8U11 - chains b and c of the 58 polymer chains in the assembly; structure by electron microscopy, 3.10 A resolution.

[Chain b (and c)]
Molecule: Portal protein
Source organism: Salmonella phage P22
Notes: chain c of this document is another copy of the same molecule, construct and numbering; everything in this record applies to it too
Reference sequence: P26744 (PORTL_BPP22); numbering as in UniProt (aligned over 1-725)
Amino-acid sequence (725 residues; row label = number of the first residue in the row):
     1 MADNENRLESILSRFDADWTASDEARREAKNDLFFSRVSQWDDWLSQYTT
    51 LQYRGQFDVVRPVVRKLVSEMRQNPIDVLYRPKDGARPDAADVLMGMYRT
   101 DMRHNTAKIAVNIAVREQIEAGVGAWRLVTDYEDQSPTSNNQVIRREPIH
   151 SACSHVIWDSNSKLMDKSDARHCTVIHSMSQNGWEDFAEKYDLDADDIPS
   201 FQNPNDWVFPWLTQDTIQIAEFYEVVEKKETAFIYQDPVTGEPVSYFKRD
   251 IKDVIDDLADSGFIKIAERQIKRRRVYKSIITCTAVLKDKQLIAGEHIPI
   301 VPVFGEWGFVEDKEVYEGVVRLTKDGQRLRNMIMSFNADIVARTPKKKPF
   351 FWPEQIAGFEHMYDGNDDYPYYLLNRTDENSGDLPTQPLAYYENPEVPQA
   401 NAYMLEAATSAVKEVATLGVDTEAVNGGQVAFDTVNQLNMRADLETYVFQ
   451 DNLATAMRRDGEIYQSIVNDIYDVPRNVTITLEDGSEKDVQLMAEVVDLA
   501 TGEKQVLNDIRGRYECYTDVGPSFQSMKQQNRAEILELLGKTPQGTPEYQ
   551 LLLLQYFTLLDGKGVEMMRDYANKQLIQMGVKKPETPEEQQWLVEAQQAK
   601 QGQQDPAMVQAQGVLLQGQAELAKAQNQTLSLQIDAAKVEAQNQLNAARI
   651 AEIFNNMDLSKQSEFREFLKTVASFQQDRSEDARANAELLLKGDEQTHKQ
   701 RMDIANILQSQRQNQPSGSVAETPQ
Disordered / not traced: 1-4, 421-444, 481-491, 584-725
Curated features (UniProtKB/Swiss-Prot):
  - mutagenesis: Val-64 (V64A/T/M: Overpackaging), Val-303 (V303A/T/M/Y: Overpackaging)

[How chain b and chain c interact]
Contacting residue pairs (178):
  Arg-37(b) with Phe-309(c); Val-310(c)
  Val-38(b) with Val-310(c), hydrophobic
  Tyr-53(b) with Leu-329(c)
  Gly-55(b) with Asp-325(c)
  Gln-56(b) with Asp-325(c), hydrogen bond (backbone-side chain)
  Phe-57(b) with Gly-326(c); Leu-329(c), hydrophobic; Ala-411(c), hydrophobic
  Asp-58(b) with Leu-322(c); Val-415(c)
  Val-59(b) with Glu-414(c)
  Arg-61(b) with Glu-306(c), salt bridge; Glu-317(c), salt bridge; Leu-322(c)
  Pro-62(b) with Glu-414(c); Thr-417(c)
  Arg-65(b) with Glu-306(c), salt bridge; Glu-317(c), salt bridge; Leu-322(c); Val-415(c); Thr-417(c)
  Ser-69(b) with Tyr-447(c); Val-448(c)
  Arg-72(b) with Val-448(c); Asp-451(c), salt bridge; Asn-452(c), hydrogen bond
  Gln-73(b) with Tyr-447(c)
  Arg-103(b) with Lys-83(c); Tyr-517(c)
  Asn-105(b) with Asp-166(c), hydrogen bond; Thr-455(c), hydrogen bond (side chain-backbone); Arg-458(c), hydrogen bond; Arg-459(c)
  Thr-106(b) with Leu-164(c)
  Lys-108(b) with Arg-458(c)
  Ile-109(b) with Leu-164(c), hydrophobic; Met-165(c); Asp-166(c)
  Ile-113(b) with Trp-307(c), hydrophobic
  Arg-116(b) with Trp-307(c), hydrogen bond (side chain-backbone)
  Tyr-132(b) with Lys-272(c)
  Asp-134(b) with Lys-272(c), hydrogen bond (side chain-backbone)
  Gln-135(b) with Tyr-246(c), hydrogen bond; Arg-273(c); Glu-296(c), hydrogen bond; Arg-511(c); Arg-513(c); Tyr-514(c)
  Ser-136(b) with Tyr-514(c)
  Pro-148(b) with Lys-163(c); Leu-164(c), hydrophobic
  His-150(b) with Lys-163(c), hydrogen bond (side chain-backbone); Trp-307(c); Phe-309(c)
  Ser-151(b) with Val-310(c), hydrogen bond (side chain-backbone)
  His-155(b) with Asp-312(c), salt bridge
  Ser-178(b) with Asp-312(c)
  Met-179(b) with Asn-161(c)
  Asn-182(b) with Arg-14(c); His-172(c)
  Gly-183(b) with Asn-161(c)
  Asp-186(b) with Arg-171(c), salt bridge
  Asn-205(b) with Glu-311(c); Asp-312(c), hydrogen bond
  Asp-206(b) with Glu-311(c)
  Pro-210(b) with Glu-24(c)
  Trp-211(b) with Glu-24(c); Glu-311(c); Lys-313(c)
  Leu-212(b) with Thr-20(c); Glu-24(c), hydrogen bond (backbone-side chain); Lys-313(c), hydrogen bond (backbone-side chain)
  Thr-213(b) with Lys-313(c), hydrogen bond (backbone-side chain)
  Gln-214(b) with Glu-311(c)
  Asp-215(b) with Asp-312(c)
  Arg-330(b) with Ala-411(c); Glu-414(c), salt bridge
  Met-334(b) with Met-404(c)
  Asn-337(b) with Tyr-403(c); Met-404(c)
  Ala-338(b) with Leu-329(c), hydrophobic
  Val-341(b) with Met-332(c), hydrophobic; Ile-333(c), hydrophobic; Ala-400(c); Asn-401(c); Met-404(c), hydrophobic
  Lys-347(b) with Glu-393(c); Asn-394(c)
  Pro-349(b) with Tyr-392(c)
  Phe-359(b) with Pro-353(c), hydrophobic
  Tyr-363(b) with Pro-345(c); Phe-350(c), hydrophobic
  Gly-365(b) with Pro-345(c)
  Asp-367(b) with Lys-346(c); Lys-348(c), salt bridge
  Tyr-369(b) with Lys-348(c), hydrogen bond (backbone-side chain)
  Pro-370(b) with Lys-348(c); Pro-349(c); Tyr-363(c); Asp-364(c)
  Tyr-371(b) with Lys-348(c); Pro-349(c); Phe-351(c), hydrophobic; Ile-356(c); Glu-360(c); Tyr-363(c), hydrophobic
  Tyr-372(b) with Pro-345(c); Lys-346(c), hydrogen bond (side chain-backbone); Lys-348(c); Pro-349(c), hydrogen bond (backbone-backbone); Phe-350(c); Phe-351(c), hydrogen bond (backbone-backbone); Tyr-392(c), hydrophobic
  Leu-373(b) with Phe-351(c); Pro-353(c), hydrophobic
  Leu-374(b) with Phe-350(c), hydrophobic; Phe-351(c), hydrogen bond (backbone-backbone); Trp-352(c); Pro-353(c)
  Asn-375(b) with Trp-352(c)
  Arg-376(b) with Trp-352(c); Glu-354(c), salt bridge; Asp-378(c), salt bridge; Leu-384(c); Pro-385(c)
  Asp-383(b) with Pro-385(c)
  Leu-384(b) with Trp-352(c)
  Pro-385(b) with Trp-352(c)
  Thr-386(b) with Phe-350(c); Trp-352(c); Gln-387(c)
  Gln-387(b) with Gln-387(c), hydrogen bond; Ala-390(c)
  Pro-388(b) with Phe-350(c)
  Tyr-391(b) with Tyr-392(c); Glu-393(c), hydrogen bond (side chain-backbone)
  Asn-394(b) with Glu-396(c), hydrogen bond; Pro-398(c)
  Pro-395(b) with Pro-398(c); Gln-399(c), hydrogen bond (backbone-backbone); Ala-400(c), hydrogen bond (backbone-backbone)
  Glu-396(b) with Gln-399(c)
  Val-397(b) with Gln-399(c), hydrogen bond (backbone-side chain); Ala-400(c), hydrophobic; Tyr-403(c), hydrophobic
  Ala-402(b) with Tyr-403(c)
  Leu-405(b) with Tyr-403(c)
  Gln-525(b) with Tyr-517(c); Thr-518(c); Asp-519(c), hydrogen bond
  Ser-526(b) with Asp-84(c); Tyr-517(c), hydrogen bond
  Met-527(b) with Asp-84(c), hydrogen bond (backbone-side chain)
  Lys-528(b) with Asp-84(c)
  Gln-529(b) with Arg-81(c); Asp-519(c), hydrogen bond
  Arg-532(b) with Arg-81(c)
  Tyr-549(b) with Thr-546(c); Pro-547(c), hydrophobic
  Gln-555(b) with Lys-541(c)
  Tyr-556(b) with Leu-538(c), hydrophobic; Thr-542(c), hydrogen bond; Leu-551(c)
  Leu-559(b) with Leu-538(c), hydrophobic
  Leu-560(b) with Glu-534(c)
  Asp-561(b) with Pro-88(c); Asp-89(c)
  Gly-564(b) with Leu-554(c)
  Val-565(b) with Glu-534(c)
  Met-567(b) with Leu-554(c), hydrophobic; Leu-576(c), hydrophobic; Val-581(c), hydrophobic
  Met-568(b) with Gln-550(c); Leu-551(c), hydrophobic; Leu-554(c), hydrophobic
  Tyr-571(b) with Thr-546(c); Gln-550(c)
Interface residues without a listed pair, chain b (104 interface residues in all): Phe-34, Arg-54, Lys-66, Val-68, His-104, Ser-180, Ile-340, Ala-342, Phe-351, Leu-536, Glu-548, Leu-552, Lys-563
Interface residues without a listed pair, chain c (105 interface residues in all): Asp-23, Asp-159, Ile-271, Gly-308, Gly-318, Phe-336, Ser-381, Tyr-391, Ala-407, Leu-418, Gly-419, Glu-462, Asn-531, Ile-535, Pro-543, Lys-582

[Summary]
Chain b and chain c form an interface of 104 and 105 residues respectively; the contacts include 31 hydrogen
bonds and 11 salt bridges. Polar contacts include Arg-61(b)/Glu-306(c), Arg-61(b)/Glu-317(c) and
Arg-65(b)/Glu-306(c). From UniProt: 2 mutagenesis sites on chain b.
Both chains are Portal protein (Salmonella phage P22). Entry 8U11 (In situ cryo-EM structure of bacteriophage
P22 gp1:gp5:gp4: gp10: gp9 N-term complex in conformation 2 at ...) was determined by electron microscopy,
deposited together with 8TVR, 8TVU, 8U1O and 8U10.
